Entry 3JA8 (electron microscopy, 3.80 A resolution); this record covers chains 3 and 5 of the 6 polymer chains in the assembly.

# Chain 3
Molecule: Minichromosome Maintenance 3
From: Saccharomyces cerevisiae S288c
Notes: EC 3.6.4.12
UniProt: P24279 (MCM3_YEAST); residues 1-971 here = UniProt positions 1-971
Sequence (971 residues; each row starts with the number of its first residue):
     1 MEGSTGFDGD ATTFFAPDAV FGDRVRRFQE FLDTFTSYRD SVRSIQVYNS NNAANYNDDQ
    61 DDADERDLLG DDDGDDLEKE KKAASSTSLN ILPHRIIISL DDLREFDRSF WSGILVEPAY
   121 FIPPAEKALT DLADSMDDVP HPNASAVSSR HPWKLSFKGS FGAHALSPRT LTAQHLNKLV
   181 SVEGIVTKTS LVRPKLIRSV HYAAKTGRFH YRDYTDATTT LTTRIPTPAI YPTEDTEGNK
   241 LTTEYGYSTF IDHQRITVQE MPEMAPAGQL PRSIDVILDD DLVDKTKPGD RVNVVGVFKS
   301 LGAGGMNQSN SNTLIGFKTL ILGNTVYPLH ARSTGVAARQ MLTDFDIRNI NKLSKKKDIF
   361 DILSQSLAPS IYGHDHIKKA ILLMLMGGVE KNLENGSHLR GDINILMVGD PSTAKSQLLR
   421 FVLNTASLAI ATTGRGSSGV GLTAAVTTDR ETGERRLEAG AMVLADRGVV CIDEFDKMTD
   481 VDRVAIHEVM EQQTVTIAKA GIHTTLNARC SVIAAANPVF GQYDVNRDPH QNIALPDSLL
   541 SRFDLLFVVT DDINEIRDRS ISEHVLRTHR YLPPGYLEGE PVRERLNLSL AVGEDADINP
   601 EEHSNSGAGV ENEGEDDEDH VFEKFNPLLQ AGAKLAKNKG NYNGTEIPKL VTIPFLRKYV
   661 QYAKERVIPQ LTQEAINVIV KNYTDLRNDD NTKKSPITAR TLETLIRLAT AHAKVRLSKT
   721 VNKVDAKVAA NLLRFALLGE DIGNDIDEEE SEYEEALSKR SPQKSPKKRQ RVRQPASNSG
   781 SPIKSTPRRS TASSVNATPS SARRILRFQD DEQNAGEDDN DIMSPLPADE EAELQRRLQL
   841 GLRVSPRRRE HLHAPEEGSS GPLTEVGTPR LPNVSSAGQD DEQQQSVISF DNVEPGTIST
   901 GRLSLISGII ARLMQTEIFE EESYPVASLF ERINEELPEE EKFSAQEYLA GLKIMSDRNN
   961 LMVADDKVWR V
Not modelled in the structure: 1-12, 62-90, 142-150, 311-313, 571-650, 739-971
UniProt features mapped onto this chain:
  - motif: S541 to D544 (Arginine finger)
  - binding site (ATP): G409 to S416
  - modified residue: S761 (Phosphoserine), S777 (Phosphoserine), S781 (Phosphoserine), T868 (Phosphothreonine)
  - mutagenesis: K415 (K415A: No effect on MCM2-7 complex helicase activity. Loss of MCM2-7 complex helicase activity; when associated with MCM5 A-422. Reduces MCM2-7 complex helicase activity ...)
Residues lining bound ligands:
  - ADP (adenosine-5'-diphosphate), molecule 1: S370, I371, Y372, H374, P411, S412, T413, A414, K415, S416, Q417
  - ADP, molecule 2: E491, Q492, R542, A699, R700, E703

# Chain 5
Molecule: Minichromosome Maintenance 5
From: Saccharomyces cerevisiae S288c
Notes: EC 3.6.4.12
UniProt: P29496 (MCM5_YEAST); residue numbers follow UniProt; this construct covers 1-775
Sequence (775 residues; each row starts with the number of its first residue):
     1 MSFDRPEIYS APVLQGESPN DDDNTEIIKS FKNFILEFRL DSQFIYRDQL RNNILVKNYS
    61 LTVNMEHLIG YNEDIYKKLS DEPSDIIPLF ETAITQVAKR ISILSRAQSA NNNDKDPENT
   121 SMDTDSLLLN SLPTFQLILN SNANQIPLRD LDSEHVSKIV RLSGIIISTS VLSSRATYLS
   181 IMCRNCRHTT SITINNFNSI TGNTVSLPRS CLSTIESESS MANESNIGDE STKKNCGPDP
   241 YIIIHESSKF IDQQFLKLQE IPELVPVGEM PRNLTMTCDR YLTNKVIPGT RVTIVGIYSI
   301 YNSKNGAGSG RSGGGNGGSG VAIRTPYIKI LGIQSDVETS SIWNSVTMFT EEEEEEFLQL
   361 SRNPKLYEIL TNSIAPSIFG NEDIKKAIVC LLMGGSKKIL PDGMRLRGDI NVLLLGDPGT
   421 AKSQLLKFVE KVSPIAVYTS GKGSSAAGLT ASVQRDPMTR EFYLEGGAMV LADGGVVCID
   481 EFDKMRDEDR VAIHEAMEQQ TISIAKAGIT TVLNSRTSVL AAANPIYGRY DDLKSPGDNI
   541 DFQTTILSRF DMIFIVKDDH NEERDISIAN HVINIHTGNA NAMQNQQEEN GSEISIEKMK
   601 RYITYCRLKC APRLSPQAAE KLSSNFVTIR KQLLINELES TERSSIPITI RQLEAIIRIT
   661 ESLAKLELSP IAQERHVDEA IRLFQASTMD AASQDPIGGL NQASGTSLSE IRRFEQELKR
   721 RLPIGWSTSY QTLRREFVDT HRFSQLALDK ALYALEKHET IQLRHQGQNI YRSGV
Not modelled in the structure: 1, 111-129, 199-200, 212-234, 307-318, 644-646, 694-775
UniProt features mapped onto this chain:
  - motif: S548 to D551 (Arginine finger)
  - binding site (ATP): G416 to S423
  - mutagenesis: K422 (K422A: Loss of MCM2-7 complex helicase activity)
Residues lining bound ligands:
  - ADP (adenosine-5'-diphosphate), molecule 1: S377, I378, F379, P418, G419, T420, A421, K422, S423, Q424, N524, I568, V572, I575
  - ADP, molecule 2: Q499, R549, I650, R651

# Interface between chain 3 and chain 5
Pairs across the interface - 103 pairs, chain 3 then chain 5:
  A119(3) - E246(5)
  Y120(3) - E246(5)  hydrogen bond
  A173(3) - F250(5)
  A173(3) - I251(5)
  L176(3) - F250(5)  hydrophobic
  N177(3) - E246(5)  hydrogen bond (side chain-backbone)
  T187(3) - E461(5)
  T222(3) - E246(5)
  T223(3) - I244(5)
  T223(3) - H245(5)
  I225(3) - R184(5)
  I225(3) - I242(5)  hydrophobic
  P226(3) - I242(5)
  Q259(3) - E461(5)
  Q259(3) - F462(5)  hydrogen bond (side chain-backbone)
  P262(3) - T511(5)
  E263(3) - V512(5)  hydrogen bond (side chain-backbone)
  A267(3) - L464(5)
  A267(3) - V470(5)
  A267(3) - L471(5)  hydrophobic
  G268(3) - L471(5)
  Q269(3) - I287(5)
  Q269(3) - Y463(5)
  L270(3) - D456(5)
  P271(3) - E461(5)
  P271(3) - F462(5)
  P271(3) - Y463(5)
  R272(3) - N284(5)
  R291(3) - T511(5)
  S300(3) - H245(5)  hydrogen bond
  S300(3) - F250(5)
  G302(3) - H245(5)  hydrogen bond (backbone-side chain)
  M306(3) - L179(5)  hydrophobic
  M306(3) - V205(5)
  M306(3) - S206(5)
  M306(3) - L207(5)  hydrogen bond (backbone-backbone)
  N307(3) - D239(5)
  S309(3) - S206(5)
  S309(3) - R209(5)
  L314(3) - R175(5)  hydrogen bond (backbone-side chain)
  L314(3) - T201(5)
  G316(3) - S174(5)
  F317(3) - S174(5)
  F317(3) - A176(5)  hydrophobic
  F317(3) - F250(5)  hydrophobic
  R332(3) - T501(5)
  R332(3) - V512(5)
  S333(3) - T510(5)  hydrogen bond (side chain-backbone)
  S333(3) - T511(5)
  S333(3) - V512(5)
  T334(3) - T510(5)
  L367(3) - D402(5)
  P369(3) - P401(5)
  P369(3) - D402(5)
  S370(3) - M404(5)  hydrogen bond
  I371(3) - M404(5)  hydrophobic
  P411(3) - T545(5)
  S416(3) - Q499(5)  hydrogen bond (backbone-side chain)
  Q417(3) - M404(5)
  Q417(3) - Q499(5)
  R420(3) - E495(5)  salt bridge
  R420(3) - Q499(5)
  R420(3) - T501(5)  hydrogen bond
  F421(3) - D402(5)
  F421(3) - M404(5)  hydrophobic
  N424(3) - G403(5)
  I430(3) - A505(5)  hydrophobic
  I430(3) - T510(5)
  A431(3) - A505(5)
  T432(3) - A505(5)
  T433(3) - E495(5)
  T433(3) - S503(5)
  R435(3) - E488(5)
  S437(3) - K506(5)
  R450(3) - R455(5)
  R450(3) - R460(5)
  R450(3) - E461(5)
  A459(3) - A507(5)
  L464(3) - T510(5)
  E474(3) - R549(5)  salt bridge
  F520(3) - F542(5)
  I553(3) - R630(5)
  I553(3) - L634(5)  hydrophobic
  N554(3) - R630(5)
  E555(3) - K631(5)  salt bridge
  D558(3) - F626(5)
  D558(3) - V627(5)
  D558(3) - R630(5)
  R559(3) - V627(5)
  I561(3) - I650(5)  hydrophobic
  S562(3) - S623(5)
  V565(3) - L653(5)  hydrophobic
  L566(3) - A619(5)
  L566(3) - E620(5)
  T568(3) - L400(5)
  H569(3) - K398(5)  hydrogen bond (backbone-side chain)
  H569(3) - L406(5)
  H569(3) - I657(5)
  R570(3) - K398(5)
  R570(3) - R613(5)
  R570(3) - L614(5)  hydrogen bond (side chain-backbone)
  I653(3) - P401(5)
  I653(3) - D402(5)
Also at the interface, not in a pair above, chain 3 (83 interface residues in all): L171, T172, K188, S273, G289, L301, I315, T319, S412, G434, G436, S438, E458, G460, A461, D473, K477, D551
Also at the interface, not in a pair above, chain 5 (80 interface residues in all): S170, V171, L172, M182, I243, D252, Q254, F255, P288, S396, T459, V491, G508, L513, N514, I648, T649, E654

# Summary
83 residues of chain 3 face 80 of chain 5 across their interface; the contacts include 14 hydrogen bonds and 3
salt bridges. Polar contacts include R420(3)-E495(5), E474(3)-R549(5) and E555(3)-K631(5). One ADP molecule is
bound between chain 3 and chain 5.
Chain 3 is Minichromosome Maintenance 3 and chain 5 is Minichromosome Maintenance 5, both from Saccharomyces
cerevisiae S288c; the structure, Cryo-EM structure of the MCM2-7 double hexamer, was determined by electron
microscopy.
